PDB entry 7WBV | electron microscopy, 4.10 A resolution (low resolution: residue-level contacts below are approximate; hydrogen-bond / salt-bridge calls are withheld) | chains B and P of the 26 polymer chains in the assembly

== Chain B ==
Name: DNA-directed RNA polymerase subunit beta
From: Komagataella phaffii
Notes: EC 2.7.7.6
UniProt: C4QZQ7 (C4QZQ7_KOMPG); residue numbers follow UniProt; this construct covers 1-1227
Amino-acid sequence (1227 residues; row label = number of the first residue in the row):
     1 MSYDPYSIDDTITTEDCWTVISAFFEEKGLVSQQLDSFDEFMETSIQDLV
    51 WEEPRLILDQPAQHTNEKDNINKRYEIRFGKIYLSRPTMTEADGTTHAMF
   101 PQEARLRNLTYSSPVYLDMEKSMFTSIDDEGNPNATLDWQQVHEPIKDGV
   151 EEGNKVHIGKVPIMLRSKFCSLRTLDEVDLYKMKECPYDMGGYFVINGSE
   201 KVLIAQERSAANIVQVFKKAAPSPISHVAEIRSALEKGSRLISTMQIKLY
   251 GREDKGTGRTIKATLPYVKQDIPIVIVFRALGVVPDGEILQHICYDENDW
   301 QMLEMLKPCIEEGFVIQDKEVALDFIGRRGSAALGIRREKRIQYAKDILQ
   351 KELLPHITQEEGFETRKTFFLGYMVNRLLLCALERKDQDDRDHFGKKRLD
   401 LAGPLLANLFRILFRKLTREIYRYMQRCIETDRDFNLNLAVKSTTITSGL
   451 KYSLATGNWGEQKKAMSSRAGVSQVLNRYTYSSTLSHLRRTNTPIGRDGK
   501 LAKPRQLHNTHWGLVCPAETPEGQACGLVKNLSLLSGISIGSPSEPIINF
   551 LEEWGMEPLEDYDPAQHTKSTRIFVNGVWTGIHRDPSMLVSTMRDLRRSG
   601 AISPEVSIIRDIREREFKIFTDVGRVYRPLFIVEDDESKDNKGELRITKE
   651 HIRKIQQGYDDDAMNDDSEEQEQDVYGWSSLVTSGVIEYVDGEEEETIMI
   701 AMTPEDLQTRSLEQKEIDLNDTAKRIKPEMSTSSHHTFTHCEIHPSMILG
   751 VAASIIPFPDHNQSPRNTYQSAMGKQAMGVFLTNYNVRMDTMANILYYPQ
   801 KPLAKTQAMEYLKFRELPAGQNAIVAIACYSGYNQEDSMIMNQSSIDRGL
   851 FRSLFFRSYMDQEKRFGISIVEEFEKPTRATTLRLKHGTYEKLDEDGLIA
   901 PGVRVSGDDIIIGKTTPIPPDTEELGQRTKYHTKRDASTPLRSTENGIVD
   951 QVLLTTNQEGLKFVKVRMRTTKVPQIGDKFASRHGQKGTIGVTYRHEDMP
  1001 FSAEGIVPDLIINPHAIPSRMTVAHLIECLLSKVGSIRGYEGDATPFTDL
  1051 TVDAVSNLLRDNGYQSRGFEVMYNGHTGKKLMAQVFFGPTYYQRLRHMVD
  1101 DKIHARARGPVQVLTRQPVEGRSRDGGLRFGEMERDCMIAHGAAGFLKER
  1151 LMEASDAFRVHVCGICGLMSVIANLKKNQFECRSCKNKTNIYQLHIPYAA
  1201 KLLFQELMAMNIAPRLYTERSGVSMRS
Disordered / not traced: 1-8, 65-68, 129-152, 663-674, 712-718, 921-930, 1223-1227
Bound ions: Zn2+: Cys1163, Cys1166, Cys1182, Cys1185

== Chain P ==
Molecule: 16-nt RNA strand
Sequence (16 nucleotides; row label = number of the first residue in the row; numbers below 1 keep their minus sign (U-5 is residue -5)):
    -5 UGGCCGUUUUCGUUGU
Bound ions: Mg2+: U10 (shared with 1 residue of chain A)

== Interface between chain B and chain P ==
Pairs across the interface (16; chain B residue first):
  Arg490(B) - U8(P)
  Gln776(B) - U8(P)
  Gln776(B) - G9(P)
  Arg884(B) - C-1(P)
  Leu885(B) - C-1(P)
  Lys886(B) - C-1(P)
  Lys886(B) - G0(P)
  His887(B) - C-2(P)
  His887(B) - C-1(P)
  Arg935(B) - C-1(P)
  Asp936(B) - G0(P)
  Lys979(B) - G9(P)
  Lys979(B) - U10(P)
  His1097(B) - G9(P)
  Arg1124(B) - U1(P)
  Arg1124(B) - U2(P)
Other interface residues (no listed pair), chain B (18 interface residues in all): Gly471, Gln474, Pro521, Glu522, Lys775, Ser938, Lys987
Other interface residues (no listed pair), chain P (10 interface residues in all): G6, U7

== Summary ==
The interface between chain B and chain P involves 18 residues on one side and 10 on the other. Cys1163(B),
Cys1166(B), Cys1182(B) and Cys1185(B) form the Zn2+ site.
Chain B is DNA-directed RNA polymerase subunit beta (Komagataella phaffii) and chain P is a 16-nt RNA strand;
the structure, RNA polymerase II elongation complex bound with Elf1 and Spt4/5, stalled at SHL(-4) of the
nucleosome, was determined by electron microscopy, deposited together with 7WBW, 7WBX and 8HE5.
